Entry 2IPP (X-ray diffraction, 2.15 A resolution); this record covers chains A and B.

== Chain A ==
Name: Cathepsin B
From: Homo sapiens
Notes: EC 3.4.22.1; fragment: light chain, residues 80-126
UniProtKB: P07858 (CATB_HUMAN); residues 1-47 here correspond to UniProt positions 80-126 (UniProt number = residue number + 79)
Sequence (47 residues; each row starts with the number of its first residue):
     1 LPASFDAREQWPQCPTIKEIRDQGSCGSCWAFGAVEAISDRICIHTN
Cystine bridges: Cys14-Cys43
Glycans and other covalent adducts: 2-pyridinethiol (PYS) linked to Cys29
Ligand contacts: 2-pyridinethiol (PYS): Gly27, Ser28, Trp30
Curated features (UniProtKB/Swiss-Prot):
  - active site: Cys29

== Chain B ==
Name: Cathepsin B
From: Homo sapiens
Notes: fragment: heavy chain, residues 129-333
UniProtKB: P07858 (CATB_HUMAN); residues 50-254 here correspond to UniProt positions 129-333 (UniProt number = residue number + 79)
Sequence (205 residues; numbered 50 to 254; the number before each row is that of its first residue):
    50 VSVEVSAEDLLTCCGSMCGDGCNGGYPAEAWNFWTRKGLVSGGLYESHVG
   100 CRPYSIPPCEHHVNGSRPPCTGEGDTPKCSKICEPGYSPTYKQDKHYGYN
   150 SYSVSNSEKDIMAEIYKNGPVEGAFSVYSDFLLYKSGVYQHVTGEMMGGH
   200 AIRILGWGVENGTPYWLVANSWNTDWGDNGFFKILRGQDHCGIESEVVAG
   250 IPRTD
Cystine bridges: Cys62-Cys128, Cys63-Cys67, Cys100-Cys132, Cys108-Cys119
Ligand contacts: 2-pyridinethiol (PYS): Gly73, Gly198, His199
Curated features (UniProtKB/Swiss-Prot):
  - active site: His199, Asn219
  - modified residue: Lys141 (N6-acetyllysine)
  - glycosylation: Asn113 (N-linked (GlcNAc...) asparagine)

== How chain A and chain B interact ==
Contacting residue pairs - 132 pairs, chain A then chain B:
  Leu1(A) - Lys158(B)
  Leu1(A) - Met161(B)  hydrophobic
  Leu1(A) - Ala162(B)
  Leu1(A) - Tyr165(B)  hydrophobic
  Pro2(A) - Tyr165(B)
  Pro2(A) - Trp206(B)  hydrogen bond (backbone-side chain)
  Ala3(A) - Trp206(B)  hydrogen bond (backbone-side chain)
  Ala3(A) - Gly207(B)
  Ser4(A) - Trp206(B)
  Ser4(A) - Gly207(B)
  Phe5(A) - Tyr165(B)  hydrophobic
  Phe5(A) - Gly205(B)
  Phe5(A) - Trp206(B)  hydrogen bond (backbone-backbone)
  Asp6(A) - Leu204(B)
  Asp6(A) - Leu216(B)
  Ala7(A) - Pro169(B)  hydrophobic
  Ala7(A) - Leu204(B)  hydrogen bond (backbone-backbone)
  Arg8(A) - Leu204(B)
  Arg8(A) - Leu216(B)
  Arg8(A) - Phe230(B)
  Trp11(A) - Ile164(B)
  Trp11(A) - Tyr165(B)
  Trp11(A) - Gly168(B)
  Pro15(A) - Ser51(B)
  Thr16(A) - Val52(B)
  Thr16(A) - Glu53(B)
  Ile17(A) - Arg202(B)  hydrogen bond (backbone-side chain)
  Lys18(A) - Phe230(B)
  Glu19(A) - Glu53(B)
  Glu19(A) - Leu93(B)
  Glu19(A) - Arg202(B)
  Ile20(A) - Asn219(B)
  Ile20(A) - Asn222(B)
  Ile20(A) - Thr223(B)
  Ile20(A) - Asn228(B)
  Ile20(A) - Gly229(B)
  Ile20(A) - Phe230(B)  hydrophobic
  Arg21(A) - Val54(B)  hydrogen bond (side chain-backbone)
  Arg21(A) - Ala56(B)
  Arg21(A) - Leu93(B)
  Arg21(A) - Ser220(B)
  Arg21(A) - Asn222(B)  hydrogen bond (backbone-backbone)
  Asp22(A) - Tyr103(B)
  Asp22(A) - Pro107(B)
  Asp22(A) - Cys108(B)  hydrogen bond (side chain-backbone)
  Asp22(A) - His110(B)  salt bridge
  Asp22(A) - Arg116(B)  salt bridge
  Asp22(A) - Ser220(B)
  Asp22(A) - Asn222(B)  hydrogen bond
  Gln23(A) - Tyr103(B)  hydrogen bond (backbone-side chain)
  Gln23(A) - Ser220(B)  hydrogen bond
  Gln23(A) - Trp221(B)  hydrogen bond
  Gly24(A) - Pro106(B)
  Gly24(A) - Cys108(B)
  Gly24(A) - His110(B)
  Ser25(A) - Cys108(B)
  Ser25(A) - Cys119(B)
  Ser25(A) - Thr120(B)  hydrogen bond (side chain-backbone)
  Ser25(A) - Gly121(B)
  Ser25(A) - Glu122(B)
  Ser25(A) - Gly123(B)  hydrogen bond (backbone-backbone)
  Cys26(A) - Leu60(B)  hydrophobic
  Cys26(A) - Cys71(B)  disulfide
  Cys26(A) - Tyr103(B)
  Cys26(A) - Ile105(B)  hydrophobic
  Cys26(A) - Gly121(B)
  Gly27(A) - Gly70(B)
  Gly27(A) - Cys71(B)  hydrogen bond (backbone-backbone)
  Gly27(A) - Gly73(B)  hydrogen bond (backbone-backbone)
  Ser28(A) - Leu60(B)
  Ser28(A) - Tyr103(B)  hydrogen bond
  Cys29(A) - Glu171(B)
  Cys29(A) - His199(B)
  Cys29(A) - Ala200(B)
  Trp30(A) - Leu59(B)
  Trp30(A) - Leu60(B)  hydrophobic
  Trp30(A) - Cys67(B)  hydrophobic
  Trp30(A) - Gly70(B)  hydrogen bond (side chain-backbone)
  Trp30(A) - Gly73(B)
  Trp30(A) - Gly74(B)
  Trp30(A) - Pro76(B)  hydrophobic
  Trp30(A) - Ala79(B)  hydrophobic
  Trp30(A) - Glu171(B)
  Trp30(A) - Ala200(B)  hydrophobic
  Ala31(A) - Leu59(B)  hydrophobic
  Phe32(A) - Ala56(B)  hydrophobic
  Phe32(A) - Tyr103(B)
  Gly33(A) - Glu171(B)
  Gly33(A) - Ile201(B)
  Ala34(A) - Leu59(B)  hydrophobic
  Ala34(A) - Trp80(B)
  Ala34(A) - Glu171(B)  hydrogen bond (backbone-side chain)
  Val35(A) - Val54(B)
  Val35(A) - Ser55(B)
  Val35(A) - Ala56(B)  hydrophobic
  Val35(A) - Leu59(B)  hydrophobic
  Val35(A) - Leu88(B)  hydrophobic
  Glu36(A) - Arg202(B)  salt bridge
  Glu36(A) - Ser220(B)
  Ala37(A) - Trp80(B)  hydrophobic
  Ala37(A) - Pro169(B)
  Ala37(A) - Val170(B)
  Ala37(A) - Arg202(B)
  Ile38(A) - Val54(B)  hydrophobic
  Ile38(A) - Trp80(B)  hydrophobic
  Ile38(A) - Trp83(B)
  Ser39(A) - Val52(B)
  Ser39(A) - Glu53(B)
  Ser39(A) - Val54(B)  hydrogen bond (side chain-backbone)
  Asp40(A) - Pro169(B)
  Asp40(A) - Arg202(B)  salt bridge
  Arg41(A) - Tyr151(B)  hydrogen bond
  Arg41(A) - Glu163(B)  salt bridge
  Arg41(A) - Asn167(B)  hydrogen bond (side chain-backbone)
  Arg41(A) - Gly168(B)  hydrogen bond (side chain-backbone)
  Arg41(A) - Pro169(B)  hydrogen bond (side chain-backbone)
  Arg41(A) - Val170(B)
  Arg41(A) - Ala248(B)
  Arg41(A) - Gly249(B)  hydrogen bond (side chain-backbone)
  Arg41(A) - Ile250(B)
  Arg41(A) - Pro251(B)
  Ile42(A) - Val50(B)
  Ile42(A) - Val52(B)  hydrophobic
  Ile42(A) - Val54(B)  hydrophobic
  Cys43(A) - Val50(B)
  Cys43(A) - Ser51(B)
  Ile44(A) - Gly168(B)
  Ile44(A) - Pro169(B)
  His45(A) - Asn167(B)  hydrogen bond
  His45(A) - Pro251(B)
  His45(A) - Thr253(B)
  Thr46(A) - Val50(B)
Also at the interface, not in a pair above, chain A (42 interface residues in all): Asn47
Also at the interface, not in a pair above, chain B (71 interface residues in all): Asn72, Tyr75, Gly91, His145, Ala218
Disulfides between the chains: Cys26(A)-Cys71(B)

== Summary ==
42 residues of chain A and 71 residues of chain B are in contact, with 1 disulfide bond, 26 hydrogen bonds and
5 salt bridges. Among the polar pairs are Asp22(A)-His110(B), Asp22(A)-Arg116(B) and Glu36(A)-Arg202(B).
Ligands of chain B: 2-pyridinethiol. Covalently linked 2-pyridinethiol: at Cys29(A).
Here chain A is Cathepsin B and chain B is Cathepsin B, both from Homo sapiens. Entry 2IPP (Crystal Structure
of the tetragonal form of human liver cathepsin B) was determined by X-ray diffraction.
